1KBU - chains D and A of the 4 polymer chains in the assembly; structure by X-ray diffraction, 2.20 A resolution.

# Chain D
Molecule: LOXP
Sequence (34 nucleotides; each row starts with the number of its first residue):
     1 ATAACTTCGTATAGCATACATTATACGAACTTAT

# Chain A
Molecule: Cre recombinase
Organism: Enterobacteria phage P1
UniProt: P06956 (RECR_BPP1); residue numbers follow UniProt; this construct covers 2-343
Amino-acid sequence (349 residues; each row starts with the number of its first residue; numbers below 1 keep their minus sign (Met-5 is residue -5)):
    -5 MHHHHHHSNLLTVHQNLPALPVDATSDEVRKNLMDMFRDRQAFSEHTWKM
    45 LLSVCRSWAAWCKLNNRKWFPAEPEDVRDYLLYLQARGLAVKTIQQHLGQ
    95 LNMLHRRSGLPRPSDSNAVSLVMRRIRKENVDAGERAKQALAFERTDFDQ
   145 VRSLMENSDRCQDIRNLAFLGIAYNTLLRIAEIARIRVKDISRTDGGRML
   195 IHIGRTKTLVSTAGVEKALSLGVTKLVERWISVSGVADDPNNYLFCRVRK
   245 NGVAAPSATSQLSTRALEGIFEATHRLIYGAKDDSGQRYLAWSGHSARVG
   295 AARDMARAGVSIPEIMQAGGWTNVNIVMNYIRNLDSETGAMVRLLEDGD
Unresolved in the structure: -5 to 17, 342-343
Construct notes: expression tag (-4 to 1)
Swiss-Prot annotation at these positions:
  - active site: Arg173, His289, Arg292, Trp315, Tyr324 (O-(3'-phospho-DNA)-tyrosine intermediate)
What the authors report for this chain:
  - binding site for LOXP: Lys86, Lys201
  - catalytic residues: Lys201, Tyr324 (citing earlier work)
  - mutagenesis - H289A (60-fold): decreased catalytic activity
  - specificity-determining residues: Lys201 (proposed by the authors, not directly observed)

# Interface between chain D and chain A
Pairs across the interface (48; chain D residue first):
  DT2(D) - Lys244(A)  hydrogen bond to the base
  DA3(D) - Lys244(A)  sugar contact
  DA4(D) - Gln156(A)  hydrogen bond to the phosphate
  DA4(D) - Val242(A)  sugar contact
  DA4(D) - Arg243(A)  sugar contact
  DA4(D) - Lys244(A)  sugar contact
  DC5(D) - Gln156(A)  phosphate contact
  DC5(D) - Arg159(A)  salt bridge to the phosphate
  DC5(D) - Arg241(A)  phosphate contact
  DC5(D) - Val242(A)  hydrogen bond to the phosphate
  DC5(D) - Leu256(A)  phosphate contact
  DT6(D) - Arg241(A)  sugar contact
  DT6(D) - Gln255(A)  phosphate contact
  DT6(D) - Leu256(A)  phosphate contact
  DT6(D) - Ser257(A)  hydrogen bond to the phosphate
  DT6(D) - Ala260(A)  phosphate contact
  DT7(D) - Ser257(A)  base contact
  DT7(D) - Arg259(A)  base contact
  DG9(D) - Arg50(A)  sugar contact
  DT10(D) - Met44(A)  base contact
  DT10(D) - Ser47(A)  hydrogen bond to the phosphate
  DT10(D) - Arg50(A)  salt bridge to the phosphate
  DA11(D) - Met44(A)  base contact
  DA11(D) - Arg81(A)  salt bridge to the phosphate
  DA11(D) - Leu83(A)  phosphate contact
  DA11(D) - Thr87(A)  sugar contact
  DA11(D) - Arg282(A)  hydrogen bond to the base
  DT12(D) - Met44(A)  base contact
  DT12(D) - Leu83(A)  phosphate contact
  DT12(D) - Ala84(A)  hydrogen bond to the phosphate
  DT12(D) - Thr87(A)  hydrogen bond to the phosphate
  DT12(D) - Gln90(A)  base contact
  DT12(D) - Arg282(A)  sugar contact
  DA13(D) - Gln90(A)  base contact
  DA13(D) - Ala131(A)  phosphate contact
  DA13(D) - Lys132(A)  hydrogen bond to the phosphate
  DA13(D) - Tyr283(A)  sugar contact
  DG14(D) - His289(A)  sugar contact
  DG14(D) - Ile320(A)  phosphate contact
  DG14(D) - Tyr324(A)  hydrogen bond to the phosphate
  DC15(D) - Arg173(A)  salt bridge to the phosphate
  DC15(D) - Arg292(A)  salt bridge to the phosphate
  DC15(D) - Trp315(A)  hydrogen bond to the phosphate
  DC15(D) - Ile320(A)  phosphate contact
  DA16(D) - Thr202(A)  phosphate contact
  DT17(D) - Lys201(A)  phosphate contact
  DT17(D) - Thr202(A)  phosphate contact
  DT17(D) - Leu203(A)  phosphate contact
Other interface residues (no listed pair), chain D (17 interface residues in all): DA1, DC8
Other interface residues (no listed pair), chain A (38 interface residues in all): Lys43, Lys86, Arg130, Gln133, Cys240, Asn317

# Summary
17 residues of chain D face 38 of chain A across their interface; the contacts include 11 hydrogen bonds and 5
salt bridges. Among the polar pairs are DT2(D)-Lys244(A), DA11(D)-Arg282(A) and DA4(D)-Gln156(A). UniProt
lists 5 active-site residues on chain A. From the paper: catalytic residues Lys201(A) and Tyr324(A); H289A of
chain A reduces catalytic activity.
Chain D is LOXP and chain A is Cre recombinase (Enterobacteria phage P1); the structure, Cre recombinase bound
to a loxp holliday junction, was determined by X-ray diffraction.
